PDB entry 3FAL | X-ray diffraction, 2.36 A resolution | chains A and D of the 4 polymer chains in the assembly

# Chain A
Name: Retinoic acid receptor RXR-alpha
Source organism: Homo sapiens
UniProt: P19793 (RXRA_HUMAN); the author numbering skips numbers that UniProt does not, so the offset changes along the chain: 225-433 = UniProt 225-433; 435-463 = UniProt 434-462
Chain sequence (242 residues; numbered 221 to 463; 1 number in that range is skipped by the numbering (no residue carries it; nothing is unmodelled there); the number before each row is that of its first residue):
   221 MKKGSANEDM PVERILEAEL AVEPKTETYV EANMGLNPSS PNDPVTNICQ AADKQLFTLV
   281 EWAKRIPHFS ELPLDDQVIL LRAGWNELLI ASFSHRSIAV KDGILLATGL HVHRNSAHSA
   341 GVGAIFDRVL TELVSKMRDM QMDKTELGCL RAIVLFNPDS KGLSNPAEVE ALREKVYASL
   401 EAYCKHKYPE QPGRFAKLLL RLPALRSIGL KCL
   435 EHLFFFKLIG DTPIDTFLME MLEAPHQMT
Disordered / not traced: 221-226, 243-262, 435-449, 459-463
Differences from the reference sequence: expression tag (221-224)
Ligand contacts: retinoic acid (REA): Val265, Ile268, Cys269, Ala271, Ala272, Gln275, Leu309, Phe313, Arg316, Leu326, Ala327, Val342, Ile345, Cys432
Swiss-Prot annotation at these positions:
  - region: Arg348 to Gly368 (Required for nuclear export)
  - binding site (9-cis-retinoate): Arg316, Ala327
  - binding site (all-trans-retinoate): Arg316, Ala327
  - modified residue (Phosphoserine): Ser259, Ser260

# Chain D
Name: Oxysterols receptor LXR-alpha
Source organism: Mus musculus
UniProt: Q9Z0Y9 (NR1H3_MOUSE); numbering as in UniProt (aligned over 200-445)
Chain sequence (266 residues; each row starts with the number of its first residue):
   180 MRGSHHHHHH GMASLVPRGS VLPQLSPEQL GMIEKLVAAQ QQCNRRSFSD RLRVTPWPIA
   240 PDPQSREARQ QRFAHFTELA IVSVQEIVDF AKQLPGFLQL SREDQIALLK TSAIEVMLLE
   300 TSRRYNPGSE SITFLKDFSY NREDFAKAGL QVEFINPIFE FSRAMNELQL NDAEFALLIA
   360 ISIFSADRPN VQDQLQVERL QHTYVEALHA YVSINHPHDP LMFPRMLMKL VSLRTLSSVH
   420 SEQVFALRLQ DKKLPPLLSE IWDVHE
Disordered / not traced: 180-201, 444-445
Differences from the reference sequence: expression tag (180-199)
Ligand contacts: LO2 (2-{4-[butyl(3-chloro-4,5-dimethoxybenzyl)amino]phenyl}-1,1,1,3,3,3-hexafluoropropan-2-ol): Phe252, Phe255, Thr256, Leu258, Ala259, Ser262, Ile293, Met296, Leu297, Glu299, Thr300, Phe313, Phe324, Leu329, Phe333, Ile337, Phe338, His419, Gln422, Val423, Leu426, Leu433, Leu437, Trp441

# Chain A / chain D interface
Contacting residue pairs (40; chain A residue first):
  Asp273(A) with Arg427(D), salt bridge
  Leu276(A) with Phe424(D), hydrophobic; Arg427(D); Leu428(D), hydrophobic
  Phe277(A) with Arg427(D); Lys432(D)
  Val280(A) with Leu428(D); Gln429(D)
  Lys284(A) with Arg245(D)
  Pro293(A) with Gln243(D)
  Leu294(A) with Gln243(D), hydrogen bond (backbone-side chain); Ser244(D); Arg245(D); Arg248(D)
  Asp295(A) with Arg248(D), salt bridge
  Gln297(A) with Arg245(D)
  Val298(A) with Arg248(D); Gln429(D)
  Arg302(A) with Gln330(D), hydrogen bond; Glu332(D), salt bridge; Leu428(D)
  Trp305(A) with Phe424(D), hydrophobic; Leu428(D)
  Thr450(A) with Glu439(D), hydrogen bond (backbone-side chain)
  Phe451(A) with Pro435(D), hydrophobic; Leu436(D), hydrophobic; Glu439(D), hydrogen bond (backbone-side chain)
  Leu452(A) with Val267(D), hydrophobic; Ile285(D), hydrophobic; Glu439(D), hydrogen bond (backbone-side chain)
  Met453(A) with Arg281(D); Ile285(D), hydrophobic
  Met455(A) with Gln264(D); Lys271(D), hydrogen bond (backbone-side chain); Leu436(D), hydrophobic
  Leu456(A) with Val267(D), hydrophobic; Lys271(D), hydrogen bond (backbone-side chain); Arg281(D); Gln284(D); Ile285(D), hydrophobic
Other interface residues (no listed pair), chain A (21 interface residues in all): Leu292, Leu301, Ala458
Other interface residues (no listed pair), chain D (25 interface residues in all): Pro242, Val263, Phe276, Leu288, Lys289

# Summary
The interface between chain A and chain D involves 21 residues on one side and 25 on the other; the contacts
include 7 hydrogen bonds and 3 salt bridges. Polar pairs include Asp273(A)-Arg427(D), Asp295(A)-Arg248(D) and
Arg302(A)-Glu332(D). Ligands of chain A: retinoic acid.
Here chain A is Retinoic acid receptor RXR-alpha (Homo sapiens) and chain D is Oxysterols receptor LXR-alpha
(Mus musculus). Entry 3FAL (humanRXR alpha & mouse LXR alpha complexed with Retenoic acid and GSK2186) was
determined by X-ray diffraction.
